PDB entry 2FHG | X-ray diffraction, 3.23 A resolution | chains K and M of the 28 polymer chains in the assembly

[Chain K (and M)]
Protein: 20S proteasome, alpha and beta subunits
Organism: Mycobacterium tuberculosis
Notes: chain M of this document is another copy of the same molecule, construct and numbering; everything in this record applies to it too
Amino-acid sequence (250 residues; row label = number of the first residue in the row; numbers below 1 keep their minus sign (Met-1 is residue -1)):
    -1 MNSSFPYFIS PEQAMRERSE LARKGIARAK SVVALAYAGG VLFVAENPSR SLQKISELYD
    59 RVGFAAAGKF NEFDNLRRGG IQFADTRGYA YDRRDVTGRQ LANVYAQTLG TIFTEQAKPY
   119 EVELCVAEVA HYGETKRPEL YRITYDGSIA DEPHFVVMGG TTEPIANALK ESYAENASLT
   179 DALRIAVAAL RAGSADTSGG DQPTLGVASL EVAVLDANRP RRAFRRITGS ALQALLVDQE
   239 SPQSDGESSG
Unresolved in the structure: -1 to 7, 193-202, 238-248
Sequence notes: initiating methionine (-1); cloning artifact (0-1)

[Interface between chain K and chain M]
Pairs across the interface (33; chain K residue first):
  Glu15(K) - Ser8(M)
  Glu15(K) - Pro9(M)
  Glu15(K) - Glu10(M)  hydrogen bond (side chain-backbone)
  Arg16(K) - Pro9(M)
  Glu18(K) - Glu10(M)
  Leu19(K) - Pro9(M)
  Leu19(K) - Glu10(M)
  Leu19(K) - Met13(M)  hydrophobic
  Lys22(K) - Glu10(M)  salt bridge
  Ser47(K) - Asp149(M)  hydrogen bond
  Arg48(K) - Lys134(M)
  Arg48(K) - Arg135(M)  hydrogen bond (side chain-backbone)
  Arg48(K) - Glu137(M)
  Ser49(K) - Arg97(M)  hydrogen bond (backbone-side chain)
  Ser49(K) - Glu137(M)  hydrogen bond
  Ser49(K) - Tyr139(M)  hydrogen bond
  Ser49(K) - Asp149(M)
  Leu50(K) - Tyr139(M)  hydrophobic
  Leu50(K) - Ile147(M)  hydrophobic
  Leu50(K) - Asp149(M)
  Lys67(K) - Asp144(M)  salt bridge
  Lys67(K) - Gly145(M)
  Lys67(K) - Ser146(M)
  Phe68(K) - Asn101(M)
  Phe68(K) - Ile147(M)  hydrophobic
  Asn69(K) - Ala104(M)  hydrogen bond (side chain-backbone)
  Asn69(K) - Gln105(M)  hydrogen bond (backbone-side chain)
  Asn69(K) - Gly145(M)
  Asp72(K) - Asn101(M)
  Asn73(K) - Gln105(M)  hydrogen bond
  Gln114(K) - Glu113(M)
  Ala115(K) - Thr112(M)
  Lys116(K) - Thr112(M)
Also at the interface, not in a pair above, chain K (18 interface residues in all): Tyr118
Also at the interface, not in a pair above, chain M (21 interface residues in all): Gln11, Gly108

[In short]
The interface between chain K and chain M involves 18 residues on one side and 21 on the other; the contacts
include 9 hydrogen bonds and 2 salt bridges. Polar contacts include Lys22(K)-Glu10(M), Lys67(K)-Asp144(M) and
Glu15(K)-Glu10(M).
Both chains are 20S proteasome, alpha and beta subunits (Mycobacterium tuberculosis). Entry 2FHG (Crystal
Structure of Mycobacterial Tuberculosis Proteasome) was determined by X-ray diffraction, deposited together
with 2FHH.
